Entry 9ERK (electron microscopy, 2.80 A resolution); this record covers chains A and G of the 6 polymer chains in the assembly.

Chain A:
Molecule: Na(+)-translocating ferredoxin:NAD(+) oxidoreductase complex subunit A
From: Acetobacterium woodii DSM 1030
Notes: EC 7.2.1.2
UniProt: H6LC28 (RNFA_ACEWD); residues 1-191 here = UniProt positions 1-191
Sequence (191 residues; each row starts with the number of its first residue):
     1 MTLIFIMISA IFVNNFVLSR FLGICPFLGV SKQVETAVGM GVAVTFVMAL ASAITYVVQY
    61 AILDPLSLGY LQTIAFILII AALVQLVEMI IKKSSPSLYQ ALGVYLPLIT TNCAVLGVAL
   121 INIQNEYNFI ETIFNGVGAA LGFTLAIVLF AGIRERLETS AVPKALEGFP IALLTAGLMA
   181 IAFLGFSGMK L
Ion coordination: Na+ site 1: Leu-18, Ala-180; Na+ site 2 near Leu-18 (its only coordinating residue here); 2Fe-2S cluster Fe: Cys-25, Cys-113 (shared with 2 residues of chain E)
Ligand contacts: 2Fe-2S cluster (FES): Leu-22, Ile-24, Cys-25, Pro-26, Thr-111, Asn-112, Cys-113
What the authors report for this chain:
  - mutagenesis - Y105A: decreased growth
  - mutagenesis - T110G: abolished growth
  - mutagenesis - T111G: unchanged growth
  - mutagenesis - Y105A: decreased catalytic activity
  - mutagenesis - Y105A, T111G: abolished growth in response to under 2 mM NaCl

Chain G:
Molecule: Na(+)-translocating ferredoxin:NAD(+) oxidoreductase complex subunit G
From: Acetobacterium woodii DSM 1030
Notes: EC 7.2.1.2
UniProt: H6LC30 (RNFG_ACEWD); residues 1-207 here = UniProt positions 1-207
Sequence (207 residues; row label = number of the first residue in the row):
     1 METKEKVQID WKVVFKLGLI LFVISAVAAC ALALTNYVTA GTIEEMNVQT NTVARQEVLP
    61 KAADFEAVPA KDVEKIASEI GMEKPEELLE VYIGKSNGEV VGYTVKTGPT SGYAGEVQVL
   121 TGISADGVIT GITIIKSNET PGLGAKASGV WNDQFTGKSA KEELVVVKGT TKEGSNEIQA
   181 ITGSTITSKA VTSGVNMSIQ VYQNLSK
Glycans and other covalent adducts: flavin mononucleotide (FMN) linked to Thr-185
Ligand contacts: FMN (flavin mononucleotide): Tyr-113, Glu-139, Thr-140, Leu-143, Gly-144, Ile-181, Gly-183, Ser-184, Ile-186, Thr-187
Swiss-Prot annotation at these positions:
  - modified residue: Thr-185 (FMN phosphoryl threonine)
What the authors report for this chain:
  - mutagenesis - Y113A, T185A: abolished growth
  - mutagenesis - Y113A, T185A: abolished catalytic activity

Interface between chain A and chain G:
Residue-residue contacts (4):
  Tyr-70(A) / Ala-33(G)
  Tyr-70(A) / Asn-36(G)
  Leu-71(A) / Leu-32(G)  hydrophobic
  Ser-187(A) / Tyr-113(G)
Also at the interface, not in a pair above, chain A (5 interface residues in all): Ile-74, Gly-188
Also at the interface, not in a pair above, chain G (5 interface residues in all): Ala-28

In short:
Chain A and chain G each contribute 5 residues to their interface. Chain A binds 2Fe-2S cluster. Covalently
linked flavin mononucleotide: at Thr-185(G). From the paper: Y105A and T111G of chain A abolish growth in
response to under 2 mM NaCl; Y113A and T185A of chain G abolish growth.
Here chain A is Na(+)-translocating ferredoxin:NAD(+) oxidoreductase complex subunit A and chain G is
Na(+)-translocating ferredoxin:NAD(+) oxidoreductase complex subunit G, both from Acetobacterium woodii DSM
1030. Entry 9ERK (Cryo-EM structure of sodium pumping Rnf complex from Acetobacterium woodii reduced with low
potential ferredoxin (consensus ...) was determined by electron microscopy together with 9ERI, 9ERJ and 9ERL
from the same study.
